6I1Z - chains A and B; structure by X-ray diffraction, 3.40 A resolution.

[Chain A (and B)]
Molecule: CMP-sialic acid transporter 1
From: Zea mays
Notes: chain B of this document is another copy of the same molecule, construct and numbering; everything in this record applies to it too
UniProtKB: B4FZ94 (B4FZ94_MAIZE); residues 1-322 here = UniProt positions 1-322
Sequence (322 residues; row label = number of the first residue in the row):
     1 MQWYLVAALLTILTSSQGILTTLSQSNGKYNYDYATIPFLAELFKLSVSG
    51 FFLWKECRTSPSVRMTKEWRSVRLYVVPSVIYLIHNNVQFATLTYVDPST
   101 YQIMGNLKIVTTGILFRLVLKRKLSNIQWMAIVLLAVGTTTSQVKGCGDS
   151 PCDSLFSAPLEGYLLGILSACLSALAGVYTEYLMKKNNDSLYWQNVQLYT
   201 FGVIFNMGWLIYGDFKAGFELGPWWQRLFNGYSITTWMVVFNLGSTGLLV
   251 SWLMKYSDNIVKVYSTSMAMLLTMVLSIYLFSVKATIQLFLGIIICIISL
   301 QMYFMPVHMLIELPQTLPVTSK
Not modelled in the structure: 27-34, 148-152, 213-228, 313-322 (chain B: 1, 24-34, 148-151, 157-158, 229-232, 314-322)
Differences from the reference sequence: engineered mutation R58 (His in B4FZ94), T59 (Ser in B4FZ94), P61 (Ser in B4FZ94), S62 (Pro in B4FZ94), V63 (Pro in B4FZ94)

[Chain A / chain B interface]
Pairs across the interface (47):
  K123(A) - L313(B)
  L124(A) - L313(B)
  S125(A) - L310(B)
  S125(A) - E312(B)
  S125(A) - L313(B)
  N126(A) - M309(B)  hydrogen bond (side chain-backbone)
  N126(A) - L310(B)  hydrogen bond (backbone-backbone)
  N126(A) - E312(B)  hydrogen bond (backbone-backbone)
  I127(A) - I127(B)  hydrophobic
  I127(A) - L310(B)  hydrogen bond (backbone-backbone)
  M130(A) - I298(B)
  M130(A) - Q301(B)
  M130(A) - M302(B)
  V133(A) - I298(B)  hydrophobic
  L134(A) - L134(B)  hydrophobic
  L134(A) - I298(B)  hydrophobic
  V137(A) - I294(B)  hydrophobic
  V137(A) - I295(B)  hydrophobic
  T140(A) - L291(B)
  T141(A) - T141(B)
  T141(A) - L291(B)
  V144(A) - I287(B)  hydrophobic
  V144(A) - Q288(B)
  K145(A) - G146(B)
  C147(A) - K145(B)
  C147(A) - G146(B)
  C147(A) - C147(B)  hydrogen bond (side chain-backbone)
  C147(A) - D153(B)
  A285(A) - F156(B)
  T286(A) - F156(B)
  I287(A) - V144(B)  hydrophobic
  I287(A) - F156(B)
  Q288(A) - V144(B)
  L291(A) - T140(B)
  L291(A) - T141(B)
  I294(A) - V133(B)  hydrophobic
  I294(A) - V137(B)  hydrophobic
  I295(A) - V137(B)  hydrophobic
  I298(A) - M130(B)
  I298(A) - V133(B)  hydrophobic
  Q301(A) - M130(B)
  M302(A) - M130(B)  hydrophobic
  M302(A) - M302(B)  hydrophobic
  V307(A) - I311(B)  hydrophobic
  M309(A) - N126(B)  hydrogen bond (backbone-side chain)
  L310(A) - I127(B)
  I311(A) - V307(B)  hydrophobic
Other interface residues (no listed pair), chain A (30 interface residues in all): G146, E312
Other interface residues (no listed pair), chain B (31 interface residues in all): I103, S125, M305

[Summary]
30 residues of chain A face 31 of chain B across their interface; the contacts include 6 hydrogen bonds. Polar
pairs include N126(A)-M309(B), C147(A)-C147(B) and N126(A)-L310(B).
Both chains are CMP-sialic acid transporter 1 (Zea mays). Entry 6I1Z (Outward facing structure of apo CST) was
determined by X-ray diffraction (same publication as 6I1R).
